PDB entry 6MNF | X-ray diffraction, 2.76 A resolution | chains L and M of the 4 polymer chains in the assembly

[Chain L]
Name: Fab 2G12, light chain
From: Homo sapiens
Notes: antibody fragment or engineered binder
Sequence (213 residues; row label = number of the first residue in the row):
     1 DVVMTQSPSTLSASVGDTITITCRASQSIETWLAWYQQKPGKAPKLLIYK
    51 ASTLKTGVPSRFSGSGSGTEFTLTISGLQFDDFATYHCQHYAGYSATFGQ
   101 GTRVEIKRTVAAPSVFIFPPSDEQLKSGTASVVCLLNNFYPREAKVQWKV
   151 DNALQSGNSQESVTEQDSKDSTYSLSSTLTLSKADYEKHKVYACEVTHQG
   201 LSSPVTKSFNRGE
Cystine bridges: Cys23-Cys88, Cys134-Cys194

[Chain M]
Name: Fab 2g12, heavy chain
From: Homo sapiens
Notes: antibody fragment or engineered binder
Sequence (224 residues; numbered 1 to 228 plus 10 insertion-coded residues; 14 numbers in that range are skipped by the numbering (no residue carries them; nothing is unmodelled there); the number before each row is that of its first residue; a row labelled like 82A-82C holds insertion residues (82A, then the next letters in order)):
     1 EVQLVESGGGLVKAGGSLILSCGVSNFRISAHTMNWVRRVPGGGLEWVAS
    51 IS
   52A T
    53 SSTYRDYADAVKGRFTVSRDDLEDFVYLQM
82A-82C HKM
    83 RVEDTAIYYCARKGSDRL
100A-100F SDNDPF
   101 DAWGPGTVVTVSPASTKGPSVFPLAPSSKS
   133 TSGGTAALGCLVKDYFPEPVTV
   156 SW
   162 NSGALTSG
   171 VHTFPAVLQS
   182 SGLYSLSSVVTVPSSSLGT
   203 Q
   205 TYICNVNHKPSNTKVDKK
   225 VEPK
Cystine bridges: Cys22-Cys92, Cys142-Cys208

[Interface between chain L and chain M]
Residue-residue contacts (32):
  Phe116(L) - Ala139(M)  hydrophobic
  Phe118(L) - Leu124(M)
  Phe118(L) - Ala125(M)
  Phe118(L) - Ala139(M)
  Ser121(L) - Phe122(M)
  Ser121(L) - Pro123(M)
  Glu123(L) - Lys221(M)  salt bridge
  Gln124(L) - Phe122(M)
  Gln124(L) - Lys145(M)
  Ser131(L) - Leu143(M)
  Ser131(L) - Lys145(M)
  Val133(L) - Leu124(M)  hydrophobic
  Leu135(L) - Phe174(M)  hydrophobic
  Leu135(L) - Val190(M)  hydrophobic
  Asn137(L) - His172(M)
  Asn137(L) - Thr192(M)
  Asn138(L) - His172(M)  hydrogen bond
  Gln160(L) - Val177(M)
  Gln160(L) - Leu178(M)  hydrogen bond (side chain-backbone)
  Gln160(L) - Gln179(M)
  Glu161(L) - Val177(M)
  Ser162(L) - Phe174(M)
  Ser162(L) - Pro175(M)  hydrogen bond (side chain-backbone)
  Ser162(L) - Val177(M)
  Val163(L) - Pro175(M)
  Thr164(L) - Phe174(M)
  Asp167(L) - His172(M)
  Ser174(L) - His172(M)  hydrogen bond
  Ser174(L) - Phe174(M)
  Leu175(L) - Phe174(M)
  Ser176(L) - Phe174(M)
  Ser176(L) - Ser188(M)  hydrogen bond
Interface residues without a listed pair, chain M (19 interface residues in all): Pro126, Leu140

[Summary]
Chain L and chain M each contribute 19 residues to their interface; the contacts include 5 hydrogen bonds and
1 salt bridge. Polar pairs include Glu123(L)-Lys221(M), Asn138(L)-His172(M) and Gln160(L)-Leu178(M).
Here chain L is Fab 2G12, light chain and chain M is Fab 2g12, heavy chain, both from Homo sapiens. Entry 6MNF
(Anti-HIV-1 Fab 2G12 + Man8 re-refinement) was determined by X-ray diffraction together with 6MSY, 6MU3 and
6MUB from the same study.
